PDB entry 7ULL | X-ray diffraction, 2.31 A resolution | chain A

[Chain A]
Protein: Endoplasmin
Organism: Homo sapiens
UniProtKB: P14625 (ENPL_HUMAN); residues 69-337 here = UniProt positions 69-337
Amino-acid sequence (272 residues; each row starts with the number of its first residue):
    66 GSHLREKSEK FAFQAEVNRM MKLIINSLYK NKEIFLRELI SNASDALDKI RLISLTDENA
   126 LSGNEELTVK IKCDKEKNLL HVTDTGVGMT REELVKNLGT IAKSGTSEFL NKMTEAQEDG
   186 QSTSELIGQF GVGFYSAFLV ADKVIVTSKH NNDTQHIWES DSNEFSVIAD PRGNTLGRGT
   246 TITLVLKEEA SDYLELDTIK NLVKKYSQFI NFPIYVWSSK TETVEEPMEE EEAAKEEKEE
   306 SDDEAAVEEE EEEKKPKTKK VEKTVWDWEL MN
Disordered / not traced: 66-73, 170-173, 286-328
Sequence notes: expression tag (66-68)
Small-molecule neighbours: N,N-dimethyl-7H-purin-6-amine (42C): Asn107, Ala108, Ala111, Asp149, Gly153, Met154, Leu163, Phe199, Thr245

[Summary]
Chain A binds N,N-dimethyl-7H-purin-6-amine.
Chain A is Endoplasmin (Homo sapiens); the structure, Human Grp94 N-terminal domain in complex with 42C, was
determined by X-ray diffraction, deposited together with 7ULK.
